PDB entry 1COF | X-ray diffraction, 2.30 A resolution | chain A

Chain A:
Name: Cofilin
Organism: Saccharomyces cerevisiae
Reference sequence: Q03048 (COFI_YEAST); numbering as in UniProt (aligned over 1-143)
Sequence (143 residues; numbered 1 to 143; the number before each row is that of its first residue):
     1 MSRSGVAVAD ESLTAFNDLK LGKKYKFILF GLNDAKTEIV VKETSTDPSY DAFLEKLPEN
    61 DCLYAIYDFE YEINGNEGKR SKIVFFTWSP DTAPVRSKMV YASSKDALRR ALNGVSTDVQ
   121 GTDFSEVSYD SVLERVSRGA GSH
Disordered / not traced: 1-5, 141-143
Swiss-Prot annotation at these positions:
  - modified residue: S4 (Phosphoserine)

Overview:
Chain A is Cofilin (Saccharomyces cerevisiae); the structure, Yeast cofilin, orthorhombic crystal form, was
determined by X-ray diffraction together with 1QPV and 1CFY from the same study.
